Entry 5VHQ (electron microscopy, 8.90 A resolution (very low resolution: no residue pairs are listed; an interface is given only as per-side residue counts)); this record covers chains A and F of the 8 polymer chains in the assembly.

Chain A:
Protein: 26S proteasome regulatory subunit 7
Organism: Homo sapiens
Reference sequence: P35998 (PRS7_HUMAN); residue numbers follow UniProt; this construct covers 159-424
Sequence (266 residues; numbered 159 to 424; the number before each row is that of its first residue):
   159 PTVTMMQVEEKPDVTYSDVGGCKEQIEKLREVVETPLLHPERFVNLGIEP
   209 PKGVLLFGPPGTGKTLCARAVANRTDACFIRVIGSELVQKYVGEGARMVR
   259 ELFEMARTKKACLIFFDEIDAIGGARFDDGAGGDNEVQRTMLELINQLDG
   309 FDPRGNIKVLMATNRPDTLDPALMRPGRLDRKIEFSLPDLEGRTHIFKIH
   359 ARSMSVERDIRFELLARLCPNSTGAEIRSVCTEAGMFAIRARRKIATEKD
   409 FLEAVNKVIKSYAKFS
Disordered / not traced: 286-290
Curated features (UniProtKB/Swiss-Prot):
  - binding site (ATP): Gly-216 to Thr-223
  - modified residue: Lys-422 (N6-acetyllysine)

Chain F:
Protein: 26S proteasome regulatory subunit 6A
Organism: Homo sapiens
Reference sequence: P17980 (PRS6A_HUMAN); numbering as in UniProt (aligned over 166-432)
Sequence (267 residues; row label = number of the first residue in the row):
   166 TEYDSRVKAMEVDERPTEQYSDIGGLDKQIQELVEAIVLPMNHKEKFENL
   216 GIQPPKGVLMYGPPGTGKTLLARACAAQTKATFLKLAGPQLVQMFIGDGA
   266 KLVRDAFALAKEKAPSIIFIDELDAIGTKRFDSEKAGDREVQRTMLELLN
   316 QLDGFQPNTQVKVIAATNRVDILDPALLRSGRLDRKIEFPMPNEEARARI
   366 MQIHSRKMNVSPDVNYEELARCTDDFNGAQCKAVCVEAGMIALRRGATEL
   416 THEDYMEGILEVQAKKK
Disordered / not traced: 166-190, 429-432
Curated features (UniProtKB/Swiss-Prot):
  - binding site (ATP): Gly-227 to Thr-234
  - modified residue: Ser-376 (Phosphoserine)

Interface between chain A and chain F:
At this resolution (9 A) residue pairs are not listed: 24 residues of chain A and 24 of chain F lie at the interface.

Overview:
The chain A/chain F interface involves 24 residues from each chain. Curated annotation (UniProt) lists 8
ATP-binding residues on chain A; 8 ATP-binding residues on chain F.
Chain A is 26S proteasome regulatory subunit 7 and chain F is 26S proteasome regulatory subunit 6A, both from
Homo sapiens; the structure, Conformational Landscape of the p28-Bound Human Proteasome Regulatory Particle,
was determined by electron microscopy (same publication as 5VGZ, 5VHF, 5VHH, 5VHI, 5VHJ, 5VHM and 5 further
entries).
